PDB entry 8A0W | X-ray diffraction, 2.33 A resolution | chains A and C of the 4 polymer chains in the assembly

Chain A:
Molecule: Antitoxin HigA-2
Source organism: Vibrio cholerae
Reference sequence: Q9KMA5 (HIGA2_VIBCH); numbering as in UniProt (aligned over 2-104)
Chain sequence (103 residues; numbered 2 to 104; the number before each row is that of its first residue):
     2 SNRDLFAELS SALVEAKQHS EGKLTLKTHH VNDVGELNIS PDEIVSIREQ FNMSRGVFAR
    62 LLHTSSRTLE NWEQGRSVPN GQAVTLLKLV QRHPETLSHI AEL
Not modelled in the structure: 2-36
UniProt features mapped onto this chain:
  - DNA-binding region: Arg56 to Gln75 (H-T-H motif)
From the paper describing this entry:
  - binding site for the 17-nt DNA strand: Arg68, Asn72, Arg77
  - binding site for the 17-nt DNA strand (chain C): Arg68, Glu71, Asn72, Arg77
  - specificity-determining residues: Arg68, Glu71, Asn72, Arg77
  - conformationally variable residues (side-chain flip): Arg77

Chain C:
Molecule: 17-nt DNA strand
Sequence (17 nucleotides; numbered 1 to 17; the number before each row is that of its first residue):
     1 GTACGCTTGG TGCGTAC

Interface between chain A and chain C:
Residue-residue contacts (15; chain A residue first):
  Ser66(A) with DG12(C), sugar contact; DC13(C), hydrogen bond to the phosphate
  Arg68(A) with DC13(C), phosphate contact; DG14(C), hydrogen bond to the base; DT15(C), hydrogen bond to the base
  Thr69(A) with DT11(C), sugar contact; DG12(C), hydrogen bond to the phosphate
  Asn72(A) with DG12(C), hydrogen bond to the base
  Trp73(A) with DT11(C), hydrogen bond to the phosphate
  Arg77(A) with DG12(C), base contact; DC13(C), base contact
  Ser78(A) with DG10(C), phosphate contact
  Val79(A) with DG10(C), sugar contact; DT11(C), phosphate contact
  Asn81(A) with DT11(C), hydrogen bond to the phosphate
Interface residues without a listed pair, chain A (10 interface residues in all): Pro80

In short:
The interface between chain A and chain C involves 10 residues on one side and 6 on the other, with 7 hydrogen
bonds. Polar contacts include Arg68(A)-DG14(C), Arg68(A)-DT15(C) and Asn72(A)-DG12(C). The paper reports a
binding site for the 17-nt DNA strand (chain C) at Arg68(A), Glu71(A) and Asn72(A) among others; a binding
site for the 17-nt DNA strand at Arg68(A), Asn72(A) and Arg77(A).
Here chain A is Antitoxin HigA-2 (Vibrio cholerae) and chain C is a 17-nt DNA strand. Entry 8A0W (Crystal
structure of the HigA2 antitoxin in complex with operator DNA) was determined by X-ray diffraction.
